Entry 7XXX (X-ray diffraction, 1.94 A resolution); this record covers chain A.

[Chain A]
Molecule: Galectin-10/Charcot-Leyden crystal protein
Source organism: Macaca mulatta
Amino-acid sequence (142 residues; row label = number of the first residue in the row):
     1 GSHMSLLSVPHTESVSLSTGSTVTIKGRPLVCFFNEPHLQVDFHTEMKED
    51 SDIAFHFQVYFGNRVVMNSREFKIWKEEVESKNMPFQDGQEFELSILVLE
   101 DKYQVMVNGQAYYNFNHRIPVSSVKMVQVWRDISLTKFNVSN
Not modelled in the structure: 1-4
What the authors report for this chain:
  - interface residues: Phe-72

[In short]
The paper reports the interface residue Phe-72.
Chain A is Galectin-10/Charcot-Leyden crystal protein (Macaca mulatta); the structure, Macaca mulatta
galectin-10/Charcot-Leyden crystal protein, was determined by X-ray diffraction, deposited together with 7XXU,
7XXV, 7XXW, 7XXY and 7XXZ.
